Entry 9R5Z (X-ray diffraction, 1.80 A resolution); this record covers chain A.

[Chain A]
Protein: Tyrosine-protein kinase JAK3
From: Homo sapiens
Notes: EC 2.7.10.2
UniProt: P52333 (JAK3_HUMAN); the construct has insertions or renumbered stretches relative to UniProt, so the offset changes along the chain: -9 to 218 = UniProt 812-1039; 221-280 = UniProt 1044-1103
Chain sequence (294 residues; numbered -11 to 280 plus 4 insertion-coded residues; 2 numbers in that range are skipped by the numbering (no residue carries them; nothing is unmodelled there); the number before each row is that of its first residue; a row labelled like 218A-218D holds insertion residues (218A, then the next letters in order); numbers below 1 keep their minus sign (Ser-11 is residue -11)):
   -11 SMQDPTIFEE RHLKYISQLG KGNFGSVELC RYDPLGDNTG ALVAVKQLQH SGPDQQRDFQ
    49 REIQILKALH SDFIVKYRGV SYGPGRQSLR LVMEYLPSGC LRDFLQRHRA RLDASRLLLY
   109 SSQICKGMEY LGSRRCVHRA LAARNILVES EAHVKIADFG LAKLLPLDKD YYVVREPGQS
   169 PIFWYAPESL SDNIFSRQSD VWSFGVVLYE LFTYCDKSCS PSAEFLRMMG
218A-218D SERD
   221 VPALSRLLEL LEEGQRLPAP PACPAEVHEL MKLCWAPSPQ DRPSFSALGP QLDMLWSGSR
Unresolved in the structure: -11 to 0, 9-12, 21-22, 38-44, 164-168, 218A-218D, 279-280
Construct notes: expression tag (-11 to -10); conflict Ala128 (Asp949 in P52333), Ser218A (Cys1040 in P52333), Ser225 (Cys1048 in P52333)
Small-molecule neighbours:
  - A1JJU (3-(3-cyclohexyl-3,8,10-triazatricyclo[7.3.0.02,6]dodeca-1,4,6,8,11-pentaen-5-yl)benzenesulfonyl fluoride): Gln6, Leu7, Gly8, Val15, Ala32, Val63, Met81, Glu82, Tyr83, Leu84, Pro85, Gly87, Arg132, Asn133, Leu135, Ala145, Asp146
  - 1-phenylurea (PHU): Phe171, Trp190, Val194, Pro209, Phe213, Met216, Leu227, Leu231, Gln235, Arg236, Leu237, Trp255
Swiss-Prot annotation at these positions:
  - binding site (ATP): Leu7 to Val15, Lys34
  - modified residue (Phosphotyrosine): Tyr83, Tyr118, Tyr159, Tyr160
What the authors report for this chain:
  - binding site for A1JJU: Glu82, Leu84 (proposed by the authors, not directly observed)

[Overview]
Ligands of chain A: compound A1JJU and 1-phenylurea. Curated annotation (UniProt) lists 10 ATP-binding
residues. From the paper: a binding site for A1JJU at Glu82 and Leu84.
Chain A is Tyrosine-protein kinase JAK3 (Homo sapiens); the structure, Crystal structure of JAK3 with GCL258,
was determined by X-ray diffraction together with 9R59 from the same study.
